PDB entry 5OYB | electron microscopy, 3.75 A resolution | chains A and B

[Chain A (and B)]
Molecule: Anoctamin-1
Source organism: Mus musculus
Notes: chain B of this document is another copy of the same molecule, construct and numbering; everything in this record applies to it too
UniProt: Q8BHY3 (ANO1_MOUSE); numbering as in UniProt (aligned over 1-960)
Chain sequence (960 residues; row label = number of the first residue in the row):
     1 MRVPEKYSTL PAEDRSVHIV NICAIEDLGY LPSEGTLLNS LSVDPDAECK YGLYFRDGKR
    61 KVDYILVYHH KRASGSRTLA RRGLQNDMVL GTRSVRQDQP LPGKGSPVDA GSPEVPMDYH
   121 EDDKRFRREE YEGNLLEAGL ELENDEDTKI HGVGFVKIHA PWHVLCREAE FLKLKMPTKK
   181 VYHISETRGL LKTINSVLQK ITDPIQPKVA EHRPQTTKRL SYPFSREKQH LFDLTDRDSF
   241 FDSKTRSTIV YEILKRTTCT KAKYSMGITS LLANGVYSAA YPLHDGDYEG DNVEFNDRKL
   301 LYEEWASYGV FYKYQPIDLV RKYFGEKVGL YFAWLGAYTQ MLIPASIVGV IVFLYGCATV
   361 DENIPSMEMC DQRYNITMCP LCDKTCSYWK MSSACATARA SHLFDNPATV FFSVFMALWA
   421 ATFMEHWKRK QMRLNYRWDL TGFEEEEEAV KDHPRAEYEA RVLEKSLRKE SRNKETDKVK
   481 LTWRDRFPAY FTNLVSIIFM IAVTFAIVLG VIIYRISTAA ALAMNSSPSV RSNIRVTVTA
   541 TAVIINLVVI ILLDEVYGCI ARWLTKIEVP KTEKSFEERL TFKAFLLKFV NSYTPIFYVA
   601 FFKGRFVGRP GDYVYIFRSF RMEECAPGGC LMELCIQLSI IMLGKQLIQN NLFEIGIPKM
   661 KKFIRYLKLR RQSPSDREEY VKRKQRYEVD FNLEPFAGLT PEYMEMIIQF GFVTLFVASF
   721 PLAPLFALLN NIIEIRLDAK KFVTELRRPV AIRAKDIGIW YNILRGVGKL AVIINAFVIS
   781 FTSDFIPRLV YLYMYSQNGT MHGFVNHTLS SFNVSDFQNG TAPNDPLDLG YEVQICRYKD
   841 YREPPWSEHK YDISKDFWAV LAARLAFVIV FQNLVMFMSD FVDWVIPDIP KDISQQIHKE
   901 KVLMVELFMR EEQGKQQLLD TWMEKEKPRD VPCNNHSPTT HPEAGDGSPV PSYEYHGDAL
Disordered / not traced: 1-116, 131-164, 260-266, 467-487, 669-682, 911-960
Cystine bridges: Cys370-Cys395, Cys379-Cys836, Cys382-Cys386, Cys625-Cys630
Bound ions: Ca2+ site 1: Asn651, Glu654, Glu705, Glu734; Ca2+ site 2: Glu654, Glu702, Asp738
Swiss-Prot annotation at these positions:
  - binding site (Ca(2+)): Glu425, Asn651, Glu654, Glu702, Glu705, Glu734, Asp738, Asp883, Asp888
  - site: Lys428 (Unlikely to bind calcium but may play an important structural role)
  - modified residue: Ser196 (Phosphoserine)
  - glycosylation: Asn806 (N-linked (GlcNAc...) asparagine)
  - mutagenesis: Glu425 (E425A/K: Increased Ca(2+) sensitivity), Lys428 (K428A/E: Decreased Ca(2+) sensitivity), Arg515 (R515A: Decreased permeability to chloride ions), Arg535 (R535A: Decreased permeability to chloride ions), Asn546 (N546D: Decreased threshold for activation by calcium), Ile550 (I550A: Low constitutive channel activity. Decreased threshold for activation by calcium; I550K: Induces phospholipid scramblase activity), Ile551 (I551K: Induces phospholipid scramblase activity), Glu555 (E555K: Induces phospholipid scramblase activity), Lys588 (K588A/Q: Decreased permeability to chloride ions), Asn591 (N591A: Increased permeability to chloride ions), Tyr593 (Y593D: Decreased threshold for activation by calcium), Ile596 (I596A: Decreased threshold for activation by calcium), 23 further mutagenesis entries in UniProt
From the paper describing this entry:
  - Ca2+ coordination: Asn651, Glu654
  - conformationally variable residues (side-chain flip): Glu654
  - self-association interface (contacts with another copy of this molecule); pairs are residue here / residue on that copy: Gln872-Asn873

[How chain A and chain B interact]
Contacting residue pairs - 19 pairs, chain A then chain B:
  Ile853(A) with Lys855(B), hydrogen bond (backbone-side chain)
  Lys855(A) with Ile853(B), hydrogen bond (side chain-backbone); Trp858(B)
  Trp858(A) with Lys855(B); Trp858(B), hydrophobic; Ala859(B)
  Ala859(A) with Trp858(B)
  Ala862(A) with Leu865(B)
  Leu865(A) with Ala862(B); Leu865(B), hydrophobic; Ala866(B), hydrophobic; Ile869(B), hydrophobic
  Ala866(A) with Leu865(B), hydrophobic
  Val868(A) with Ile869(B), hydrophobic
  Ile869(A) with Leu865(B), hydrophobic; Val868(B), hydrophobic; Ile869(B), hydrophobic
  Gln872(A) with Asn873(B), hydrogen bond
  Asn873(A) with Gln872(B), hydrogen bond
Other interface residues (no listed pair), chain A (15 interface residues in all): Ile773, Phe777, Met794, Leu861
Other interface residues (no listed pair), chain B (15 interface residues in all): Ile773, Phe777, Met794, Leu861

[Overview]
The chain A/chain B interface involves 15 residues from each chain, with 4 hydrogen bonds. Polar pairs include
Ile853(A)-Lys855(B) and Gln872(A)-Asn873(B). Asn651(A), Glu654(A), Glu705(A) and Glu734(A) coordinate Ca2+
site 1. Curated annotation (UniProt) lists 9 Ca2+-binding residues and 35 mutagenesis sites on chain A. From
the paper: Ca2+ coordination by Asn651(A) and Glu654(A); conformational variability at Glu654(A).
Both chains are Anoctamin-1 (Mus musculus). Entry 5OYB (Structure of calcium-bound mTMEM16A chloride channel
at 3.75 A resolution) was determined by electron microscopy (same publication as 5OYG).
